PDB entry 3R0G | X-ray diffraction, 2.20 A resolution | chains A and B

Chain A (and B):
Molecule: Methanosarcina acetivorans protoglobin
Source organism: Methanosarcina acetivorans
Notes: chain B of this document is another copy of the same molecule, construct and numbering; everything in this record applies to it too
UniProtKB: Q8TLY9 (Q8TLY9_METAC); residue numbers follow UniProt; this construct covers 1-195
Sequence (195 residues; each row starts with the number of its first residue):
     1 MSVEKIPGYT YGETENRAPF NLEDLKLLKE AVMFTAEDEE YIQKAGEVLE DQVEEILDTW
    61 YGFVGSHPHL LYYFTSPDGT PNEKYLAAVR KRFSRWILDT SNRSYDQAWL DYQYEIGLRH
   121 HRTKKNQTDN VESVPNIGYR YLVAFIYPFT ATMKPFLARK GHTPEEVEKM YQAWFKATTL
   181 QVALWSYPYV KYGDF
Disordered / not traced: 1-4
Construct notes: engineered mutation S101 (Cys in Q8TLY9), F149 (Ile in Q8TLY9)
Ion coordination: heme Fe near H120 (its only coordinating residue here)
Small-molecule neighbours: heme (HEM): V64, L70, Y73, F74, Y85, V89, R92, F93, W96, Y112, I116, R119, H120, K125, N126, T128, I137, Y141, L142, F145, I146, F149, T178, V182, W185
Reported in the primary citation:
  - conformationally variable residues (helix shift, loop rearrangement): E13 to R17, F93 to S101, G161 to P164

How chain A and chain B interact:
Contacting residue pairs (89; chain A residue first):
  D24(A) - R140(B)  salt bridge
  L27(A) - H69(B)  hydrogen bond (backbone-side chain)
  L27(A) - Y141(B)
  L28(A) - R140(B)
  E30(A) - F63(B)
  E30(A) - H67(B)  salt bridge
  E30(A) - H69(B)
  A31(A) - F63(B)
  A31(A) - Y141(B)  hydrophobic
  A31(A) - A144(B)  hydrophobic
  A31(A) - P148(B)
  V32(A) - A144(B)
  V32(A) - Y147(B)
  M33(A) - F63(B)  hydrophobic
  M33(A) - Y147(B)  hydrophobic
  M33(A) - P148(B)  hydrophobic
  F63(A) - E30(B)
  F63(A) - A31(B)
  F63(A) - M33(B)  hydrophobic
  H67(A) - E30(B)  salt bridge
  H69(A) - L27(B)
  H69(A) - E30(B)  salt bridge
  H121(A) - D194(B)  salt bridge
  R122(A) - G193(B)  hydrogen bond (side chain-backbone)
  R122(A) - D194(B)  salt bridge
  N136(A) - D194(B)
  G138(A) - D194(B)
  G138(A) - F195(B)
  Y139(A) - Y139(B)  hydrophobic
  Y139(A) - V143(B)
  Y139(A) - S186(B)
  Y139(A) - D194(B)  hydrogen bond (backbone-backbone)
  Y139(A) - F195(B)  hydrogen bond (backbone-backbone)
  R140(A) - D24(B)  salt bridge
  R140(A) - L28(B)
  R140(A) - A183(B)
  R140(A) - F195(B)  hydrogen bond (side chain-backbone)
  Y141(A) - L27(B)
  Y141(A) - L28(B)  hydrophobic
  Y141(A) - A31(B)  hydrophobic
  V143(A) - Y139(B)
  V143(A) - I146(B)  hydrophobic
  V143(A) - T179(B)
  V143(A) - A183(B)  hydrophobic
  A144(A) - L28(B)  hydrophobic
  A144(A) - A31(B)  hydrophobic
  A144(A) - V32(B)
  A144(A) - T179(B)
  I146(A) - V143(B)  hydrophobic
  I146(A) - I146(B)  hydrophobic
  Y147(A) - V32(B)
  Y147(A) - M33(B)  hydrophobic
  Y147(A) - Q172(B)  hydrogen bond
  Y147(A) - F175(B)  hydrophobic
  Y147(A) - K176(B)
  P148(A) - A31(B)
  P148(A) - M33(B)  hydrophobic
  T150(A) - F175(B)
  Y171(A) - F175(B)
  Q172(A) - Y147(B)  hydrogen bond
  F175(A) - Y147(B)  hydrophobic
  F175(A) - T150(B)
  F175(A) - Y171(B)
  F175(A) - F175(B)  hydrophobic
  K176(A) - Y147(B)
  T179(A) - V143(B)
  T179(A) - A144(B)
  A183(A) - R140(B)
  A183(A) - V143(B)  hydrophobic
  P188(A) - K191(B)  hydrogen bond (backbone-side chain)
  Y189(A) - V190(B)
  Y189(A) - K191(B)  hydrogen bond (backbone-backbone)
  Y189(A) - D194(B)
  V190(A) - Y189(B)
  V190(A) - K191(B)
  K191(A) - P188(B)  hydrogen bond (side chain-backbone)
  K191(A) - Y189(B)  hydrogen bond (backbone-backbone)
  K191(A) - V190(B)
  K191(A) - K191(B)
  G193(A) - R122(B)  hydrogen bond (backbone-side chain)
  D194(A) - H121(B)  salt bridge
  D194(A) - R122(B)  salt bridge
  D194(A) - N136(B)
  D194(A) - G138(B)
  D194(A) - Y139(B)  hydrogen bond (backbone-backbone)
  D194(A) - Y189(B)
  F195(A) - G138(B)
  F195(A) - Y139(B)  hydrogen bond (backbone-backbone)
  F195(A) - R140(B)  hydrogen bond (backbone-side chain)
Other interface residues (no listed pair), chain A (43 interface residues in all): L70, I137, F145, A151, T152, E168, S186
Other interface residues (no listed pair), chain B (43 interface residues in all): L70, I137, F145, T152, K154, V182

Summary:
The chain A/chain B interface involves 43 residues from each chain, with 15 hydrogen bonds and 9 salt bridges.
Polar contacts include D24(A)-R140(B), E30(A)-H67(B) and H69(A)-E30(B). Chain A binds heme. The paper reports
conformational variability at E13(A), F93(A) and G161(A).
Chain A and chain B are both Methanosarcina acetivorans protoglobin (Methanosarcina acetivorans); the
structure, 3D Structure of Ferric Methanosarcina Acetivorans Protoglobin I149F mutant in Aquomet form, was
determined by X-ray diffraction, deposited together with 3QZX and 3QZZ.
